PDB entry 8H65 | X-ray diffraction, 3.00 A resolution | chains C and A of the 8 polymer chains in the assembly

# Chain C (and A)
Protein: Histone acetyltransferase KAT2A
Source organism: Homo sapiens
Notes: EC 2.3.1.48, 2.3.1.-; chain A of this document is another copy of the same molecule, construct and numbering; everything in this record applies to it too
UniProt: Q92830 (KAT2A_HUMAN); residue numbers follow UniProt; this construct covers 497-662
Sequence (166 residues; each row starts with the number of its first residue):
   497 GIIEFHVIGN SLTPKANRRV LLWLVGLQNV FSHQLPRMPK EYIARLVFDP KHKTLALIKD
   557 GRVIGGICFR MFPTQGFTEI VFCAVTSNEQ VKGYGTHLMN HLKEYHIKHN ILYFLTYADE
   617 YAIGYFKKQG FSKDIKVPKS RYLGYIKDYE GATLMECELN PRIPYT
Residues lining bound ligands: Butyryl Coenzyme A (BCO): Gln530, Leu531, Met534, Ile576, Val577, Phe578, Cys579, Ala580, Val581, Glu585, Gln586, Val587, Lys588, Gly589, Tyr590, Gly591, Thr592, Thr612, Tyr613, Tyr617, Ala618, Gly620, Tyr621, Phe622, Lys624, Tyr645
Curated features (UniProtKB/Swiss-Prot):
  - region: Leu639 to Ala648 (Loop 3)
  - active site: Glu575 (Proton donor/acceptor)
  - binding site (acetyl-CoA): Cys579 to Val581, Gln586 to Thr592, Tyr617
  - binding site (succinyl-CoA): Cys579 to Val581, Gln586 to Thr592, Tyr617
  - modified residue: Lys549 (N6-acetyllysine)
  - mutagenesis: Lys549 (K549Q: Mimics acetylation; reduced ability to acetylate and inhibit PPARGC1A. Strongly reduced ability to acetylate and inhibit PPARGC1A; when associated with A-307 and A-735), Met567 (M567A: Reduced ability to acetylate and inhibit PPARGC1A), Glu575 (E575A: Catalytically dead mutant; abolished acyltransferase activity; when associated with A-615), Tyr601 (Y601F: Reduced ability to acetylate and inhibit PPARGC1A), Asp615 (D615A: Catalytically dead mutant; abolished acyltransferase activity; when associated with A-575), Tyr621 to Phe622 (Abolised protein acetyltransferase activity), Tyr645 (Y645A: Reduced histone succinylation without affecting histone acetylation. Reduced gene expression)
Reported in the primary citation:
  - binding site for Butyryl Coenzyme A: Tyr645
  - mutagenesis - Y645A: decreased binding to Butyryl Coenzyme A
  - mutagenesis - Y645A: decreased binding to succinyl-CoA

# Interface between chain C and chain A
Pairs across the interface (25; chain C residue first):
  Thr570(C) with Tyr641(A), hydrogen bond (backbone-side chain)
  Gln571(C) with Tyr641(A)
  Gly572(C) with Gly640(A)
  Lys604(C) with Arg541(A)
  Asn606(C) with Leu542(A); Asp545(A)
  Leu608(C) with Lys643(A)
  Tyr609(C) with Leu639(A); Gly640(A)
  Lys632(C) with Leu639(A)
  Pro634(C) with Ser636(A)
  Arg637(C) with Ser636(A), hydrogen bond (side chain-backbone); Leu639(A), hydrogen bond (side chain-backbone); Tyr641(A)
  Glu654(C) with Lys643(A), salt bridge; Asp644(A)
  Leu655(C) with Lys643(A), hydrogen bond (backbone-side chain)
  Asn656(C) with Tyr645(A)
  Pro657(C) with Tyr538(A); Lys643(A); Tyr645(A)
  Arg658(C) with Met534(A); Pro535(A); Tyr538(A); Tyr645(A)
Interface residues without a listed pair, chain C (16 interface residues in all): Ser636
Interface residues without a listed pair, chain A (17 interface residues in all): His548, Lys635, Arg637, Tyr638

# Summary
16 residues of chain C face 17 of chain A across their interface, with 4 hydrogen bonds and 1 salt bridge.
Polar contacts include Glu654(C)-Lys643(A), Thr570(C)-Tyr641(A) and Arg637(C)-Ser636(A). Chain C binds Butyryl
Coenzyme A. The paper reports a binding site for Butyryl Coenzyme A at Tyr645(C); Y645A of chain C reduces
binding to Butyryl Coenzyme A.
Both chains are Histone acetyltransferase KAT2A (Homo sapiens). Entry 8H65 (Crystal structure of human GCN5
histone acetyltransferase domain bound with butyryl-CoA) was determined by X-ray diffraction (same publication
as 8H66, 8H6C and 8H6D).
